Entry 6G0B (X-ray diffraction, 1.80 A resolution); this record covers chain A.

Chain A:
Protein: Glycoside hydrolase family 8 domain protein
Source organism: Teredinibacter turnerae (strain ATCC 39867 / T7901)
Notes: EC 3.2.1.-
UniProtKB: C5BJ89 (C5BJ89_TERTT); residues 4-399 here correspond to UniProt positions 41-436 (UniProt number = residue number + 37)
Sequence (399 residues; each row starts with the number of its first residue):
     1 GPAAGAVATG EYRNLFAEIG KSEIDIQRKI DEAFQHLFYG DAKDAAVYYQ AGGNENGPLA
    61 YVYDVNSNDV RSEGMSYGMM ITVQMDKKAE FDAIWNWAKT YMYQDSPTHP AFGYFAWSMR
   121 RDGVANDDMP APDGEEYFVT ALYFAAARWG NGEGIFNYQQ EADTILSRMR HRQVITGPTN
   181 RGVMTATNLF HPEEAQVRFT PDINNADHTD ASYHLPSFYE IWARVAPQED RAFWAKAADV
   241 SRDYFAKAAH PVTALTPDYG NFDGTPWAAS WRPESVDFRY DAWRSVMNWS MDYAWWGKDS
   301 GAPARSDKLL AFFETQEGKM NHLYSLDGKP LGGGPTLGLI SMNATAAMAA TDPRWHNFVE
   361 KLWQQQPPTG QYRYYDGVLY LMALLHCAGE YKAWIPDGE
Not modelled in the structure: 1-4, 398-399
Differences from the reference sequence: expression tag (1-3)
Reported in the primary citation:
  - catalytic residues: Glu73, Asp281
  - conformationally variable residues (side-chain flip): Glu73
  - binding site for beta-D-xylopyranose: Glu73

Summary:
The paper reports catalytic residues Glu73 and Asp281; a binding site for beta-D-xylopyranose at Glu73.
Chain A is Glycoside hydrolase family 8 domain protein (Teredinibacter turnerae (strain ATCC 39867 / T7901));
the structure, Crystal Structure of a GH8 xylotriose complex from Teredinibacter Turnerae, was determined by
X-ray diffraction (same publication as 6G00, 6G09 and 6G0N).
